2OEG - chain A; structure by X-ray diffraction, 2.30 A resolution.

Chain A:
Name: UTP-glucose-1-phosphate uridylyltransferase 2, putative
Organism: Leishmania major
Notes: EC 2.7.7.9
UniProtKB: Q4QDU3 (Q4QDU3_LEIMA); residues 1-494 here = UniProt positions 1-494
Amino-acid sequence (505 residues; numbered 1 to 505; the number before each row is that of its first residue):
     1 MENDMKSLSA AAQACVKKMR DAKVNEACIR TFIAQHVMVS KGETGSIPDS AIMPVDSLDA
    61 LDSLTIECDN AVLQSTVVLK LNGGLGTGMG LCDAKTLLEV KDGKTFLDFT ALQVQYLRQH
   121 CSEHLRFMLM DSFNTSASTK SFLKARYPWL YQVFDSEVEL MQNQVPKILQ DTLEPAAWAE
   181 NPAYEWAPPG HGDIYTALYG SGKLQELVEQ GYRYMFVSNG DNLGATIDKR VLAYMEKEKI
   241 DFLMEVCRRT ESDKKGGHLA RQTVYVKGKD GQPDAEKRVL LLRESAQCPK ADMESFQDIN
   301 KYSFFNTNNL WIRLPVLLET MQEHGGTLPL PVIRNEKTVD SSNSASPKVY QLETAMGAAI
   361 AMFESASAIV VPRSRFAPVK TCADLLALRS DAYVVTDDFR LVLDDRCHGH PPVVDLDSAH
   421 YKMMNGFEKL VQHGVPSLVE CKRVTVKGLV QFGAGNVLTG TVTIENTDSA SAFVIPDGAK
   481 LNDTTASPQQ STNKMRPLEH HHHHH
Not modelled in the structure: 1-6, 489-505
Construct notes: modified residue (1, 5, 19, 38, 53, 89, 128, 130, 161, 215, 235, 244, 293, 321, 356, 362, 423-424); cloning artifact (495-505)
Modified residues: Mse1, Mse5, Mse495 (selenomethionine); Mse19, Mse38, Mse53, Mse89, Mse128, Mse130, Mse161, Mse215, Mse235, Mse244, Mse293, Mse321, Mse356, Mse362, Mse423, Mse424 (selenomethionine; parent Met)
Small-molecule neighbours: uridine-5'-diphosphate-glucose (UPG): L81, N82, G83, G84, K95, Mse130, Q162, P188, P189, G190, H191, N219, G220, D221, G256, G257, L282, E284, F305, N306, T307, N308, A355, F376, P378, K380

Overview:
Bound to chain A: uridine-5'-diphosphate-glucose.
Chain A is UTP-glucose-1-phosphate uridylyltransferase 2, putative (Leishmania major); the structure, Open and
Closed Structures of the UDP-Glucose Pyrophosphorylase from Leishmania major, was determined by X-ray
diffraction together with 2OEF from the same study.
